5EN2 - chains A and C of the 3 polymer chains in the assembly; structure by X-ray diffraction, 1.82 A resolution.

== Chain A ==
Molecule: GD01 heavy chain
Organism: Mus musculus
Chain sequence (224 residues; row label = number of the first residue in the row; a row labelled like 82A-82C holds insertion residues (82A, then the next letters in order)):
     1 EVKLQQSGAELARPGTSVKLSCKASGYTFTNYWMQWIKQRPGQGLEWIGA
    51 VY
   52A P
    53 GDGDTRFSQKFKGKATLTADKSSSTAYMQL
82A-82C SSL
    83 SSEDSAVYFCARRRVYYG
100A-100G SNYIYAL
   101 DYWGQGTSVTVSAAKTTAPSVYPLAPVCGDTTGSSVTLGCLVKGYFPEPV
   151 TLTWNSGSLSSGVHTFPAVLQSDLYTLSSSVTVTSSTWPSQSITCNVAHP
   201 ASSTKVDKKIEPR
Unresolved in the structure: 128-132
Disulfides: Cys-22/Cys-92, Cys-140/Cys-195

== Chain C ==
Molecule: Pre-glycoprotein polyprotein GP complex
Organism: Junin mammarenavirus
Reference sequence: P26313 (GLYC_JUNIN); numbering as in UniProt (aligned over 87-227)
Chain sequence (141 residues; each row starts with the number of its first residue):
    87 DLPLLCTLNKSHLYIKGGNASFKISFDDIAVLLPEYDVIIQHPADMSWCS
   137 KSDDQIWLSQWFMNAVGHDWYLDPPFLCRNRTKTEGFIFQVNTSKTGINE
   187 NYAKKFKTGMHHLYREYPDSCLDGKLCLMKAQPTSWPLQCP
Curated features (UniProtKB/Swiss-Prot):
  - glycosylation (N-linked (GlcNAc...) asparagine): Asn-95, Asn-105, Asn-166, Asn-178
Disulfides: Cys-92/Cys-226, Cys-135/Cys-164, Cys-207/Cys-213
Glycans and other covalent adducts: N-acetylglucosamine (NAG) linked to Asn-105, Asn-166; glycan linked to Asn-178

== How chain A and chain C interact ==
Residue-residue contacts (27; chain A residue first):
  Trp-33(A) / Glu-171(C)  hydrogen bond
  Tyr-52(A) / Thr-170(C)
  Tyr-52(A) / Glu-171(C)
  Gly-53(A) / Thr-170(C)
  Asp-54(A) / Lys-169(C)
  Asp-54(A) / Thr-170(C)  hydrogen bond (side chain-backbone)
  Asp-56(A) / Lys-169(C)  salt bridge
  Arg-58(A) / Tyr-122(C)
  Arg-95(A) / Ile-115(C)
  Val-97(A) / Glu-171(C)
  Tyr-98(A) / Ser-111(C)
  Tyr-98(A) / Asp-113(C)  hydrogen bond
  Tyr-98(A) / Val-117(C)  hydrophobic
  Tyr-98(A) / Lys-216(C)
  Tyr-98(A) / Gln-218(C)  hydrogen bond (backbone-side chain)
  Tyr-99(A) / Lys-109(C)
  Tyr-99(A) / Gln-218(C)
  Tyr-99(A) / Pro-219(C)  hydrogen bond (side chain-backbone)
  Tyr-99(A) / Thr-220(C)  hydrogen bond
  Gly-100(A) / Lys-109(C)
  Gly-100(A) / Ser-111(C)
  Gly-100(A) / Gln-218(C)  hydrogen bond (backbone-side chain)
  Ser-100A(A) / Ser-111(C)
  Ser-100A(A) / Phe-112(C)
  Ser-100A(A) / Asp-113(C)  hydrogen bond
  Asn-100B(A) / His-98(C)  hydrogen bond
  Tyr-100E(A) / Ile-115(C)  hydrophobic
Interface residues without a listed pair, chain A (17 interface residues in all): Phe-59, Gln-61, Lys-64
Interface residues without a listed pair, chain C (18 interface residues in all): Glu-121, Thr-168, Ile-174

== Overview ==
17 residues of chain A face 18 of chain C across their interface; the contacts include 9 hydrogen bonds and 1
salt bridge. Polar contacts include Asp-56(A)/Lys-169(C), Trp-33(A)/Glu-171(C) and Asp-54(A)/Thr-170(C).
Covalently linked N-acetylglucosamine: at Asn-105(C) and Asn-166(C).
Here chain A is GD01 heavy chain (Mus musculus) and chain C is Pre-glycoprotein polyprotein GP complex (Junin
mammarenavirus). Entry 5EN2 (Molecular basis for antibody-mediated neutralization of New World hemorrhagic
fever mammarenaviruses) was determined by X-ray diffraction.
